Entry 7XPL (X-ray diffraction, 2.21 A resolution); this record covers chains B and G of the 8 polymer chains in the assembly.

# Chain B
Name: C/D box methylation guide ribonucleoprotein complex aNOP56 subunit
From: Saccharolobus solfataricus
UniProt: A0A0E3MJI1 (A0A0E3MJI1_SACSO); residues 1-379 here = UniProt positions 1-379
Chain sequence (388 residues; numbered 1 to 388; the number before each row is that of its first residue):
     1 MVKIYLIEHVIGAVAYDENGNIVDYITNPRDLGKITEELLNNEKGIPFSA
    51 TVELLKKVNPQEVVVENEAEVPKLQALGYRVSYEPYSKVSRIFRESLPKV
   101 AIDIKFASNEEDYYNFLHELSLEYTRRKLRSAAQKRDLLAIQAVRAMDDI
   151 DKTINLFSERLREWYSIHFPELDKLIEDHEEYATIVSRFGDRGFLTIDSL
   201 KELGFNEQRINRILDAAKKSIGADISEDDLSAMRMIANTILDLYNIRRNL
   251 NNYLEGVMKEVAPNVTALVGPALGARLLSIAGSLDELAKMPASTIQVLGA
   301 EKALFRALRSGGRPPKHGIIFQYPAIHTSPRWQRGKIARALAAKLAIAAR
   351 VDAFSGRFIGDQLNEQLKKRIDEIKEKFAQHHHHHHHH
Disordered / not traced: 1-2, 378-388
Construct notes: conflict Val2 (Met in A0A0E3MJI1); expression tag (380-388)

# Chain G
Molecule: BMG3 RNA strand A
Sequence (29 nucleotides; each row starts with the number of its first residue):
     1 GGGAGUCUGAACACUCAUGGUCUUCGCCC
Disordered / not traced: 1-2, 28-29

# Chain B / chain G interface
Contacting residue pairs (39):
  Lys152(B) with A13(G), hydrogen bond to the phosphate; C14(G), salt bridge to the phosphate
  Leu156(B) with U15(G), sugar contact
  Glu159(B) with C14(G), base contact; U15(G), sugar contact
  Arg160(B) with U15(G), hydrogen bond to the phosphate; C16(G), salt bridge to the phosphate
  Glu163(B) with C16(G), sugar contact
  Gln296(B) with G9(G), hydrogen bond to the base
  Gly299(B) with A11(G), hydrogen bond to the sugar; C12(G), phosphate contact
  Ala300(B) with A11(G), sugar contact; C12(G), phosphate contact
  Lys302(B) with C12(G), salt bridge to the phosphate; A13(G), salt bridge to the phosphate
  Ala303(B) with A10(G), sugar contact; A11(G), phosphate contact; C12(G), hydrogen bond to the phosphate
  Arg306(B) with A10(G), hydrogen bond to the base
  Arg313(B) with G9(G), sugar contact; A10(G), salt bridge to the phosphate
  Pro314(B) with G9(G), hydrogen bond to the sugar; A10(G), sugar contact
  Pro315(B) with G9(G), base contact; A10(G), sugar contact; A11(G), phosphate contact
  Lys316(B) with G9(G), base contact; A10(G), salt bridge to the phosphate; A11(G), salt bridge to the phosphate
  His317(B) with A11(G), hydrogen bond to the sugar
  Gly318(B) with A11(G), sugar contact
  Phe321(B) with A11(G), base contact
  Arg331(B) with G9(G), salt bridge to the phosphate; A10(G), salt bridge to the phosphate
  Gly335(B) with G9(G), base contact
  Lys336(B) with U8(G), salt bridge to the phosphate
  Arg339(B) with C7(G), salt bridge to the phosphate; U8(G), salt bridge to the phosphate; G9(G), hydrogen bond to the base
Other interface residues (no listed pair), chain B (25 interface residues in all): Asn155, Glu301, Ile319

# In short
The interface between chain B and chain G involves 25 residues on one side and 10 on the other; the contacts
include 9 hydrogen bonds and 12 salt bridges. Among the polar pairs are Gln296(B)-G9(G), Arg306(B)-A10(G) and
Arg339(B)-G9(G).
Chain B is C/D box methylation guide ribonucleoprotein complex aNOP56 subunit (Saccharolobus solfataricus) and
chain G is BMG3 RNA strand A; the structure, Crystal structure of a C/D-free RNA-guided RNA
2'-O-methyltransferase, was determined by X-ray diffraction.
